Entry 9UD3 (electron microscopy, 3.80 A resolution); this record covers chains C and D of the 6 polymer chains in the assembly.

# Chain C
Name: Na(+)-translocating NADH-quinone reductase subunit C
Source organism: Vibrio cholerae O395
Notes: EC 7.2.1.1
Reference sequence: A5F5Y7 (NQRC_VIBC3); residues 1-257 here = UniProt positions 1-257
Amino-acid sequence (257 residues; each row starts with the number of its first residue):
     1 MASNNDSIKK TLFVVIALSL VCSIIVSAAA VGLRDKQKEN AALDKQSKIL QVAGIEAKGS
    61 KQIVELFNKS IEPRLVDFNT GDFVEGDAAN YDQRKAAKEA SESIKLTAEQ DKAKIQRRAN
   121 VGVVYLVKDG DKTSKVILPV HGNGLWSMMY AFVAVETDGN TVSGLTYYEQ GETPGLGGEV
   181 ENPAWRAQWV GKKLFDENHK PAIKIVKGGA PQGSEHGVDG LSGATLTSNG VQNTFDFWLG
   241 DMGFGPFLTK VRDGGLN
Disordered / not traced: 1-5, 257
Ion coordination: Ca2+ near Pro-139 (its only coordinating residue here)
Ligand contacts: FMN (flavin mononucleotide): Leu-145, Trp-146, Glu-172, Thr-173, Leu-176, Gly-177, Gly-223, Ala-224, Thr-225, Leu-226, Thr-227

# Chain D
Name: Na(+)-translocating NADH-quinone reductase subunit D
Source organism: Vibrio cholerae O395
Notes: EC 7.2.1.1
Reference sequence: A5F5Y6 (NQRD_VIBC3); residues 1-210 here = UniProt positions 1-210
Amino-acid sequence (210 residues; each row starts with the number of its first residue):
     1 MSSAKELKKS VLAPVLDNNP IALQVLGVCS ALAVTTKLET AFVMTLAVMF VTALSNFFVS
    61 LIRNHIPNSV RIIVQMAIIA SLVIVVDQIL KAYLYDISKQ LSVFVGLIIT NCIVMGRAEA
   121 FAMKSEPIPS FIDGIGNGLG YGFVLMTVGF FRELLGSGKL FGLEVLPLIS NGGWYQPNGL
   181 MLLAPSAFFL IGFMIWAIRT FKPEQVEAKE
Disordered / not traced: 1-6
Ion coordination: 2Fe-2S cluster Fe: Cys-29, Cys-112 (shared with 2 residues of chain E)
Ligand contacts: 2Fe-2S cluster (FES): Cys-29, Thr-110, Asn-111, Cys-112

# Chain C / chain D interface
Residue-residue contacts (18):
  Thr-11(C) / Pro-67(D)
  Leu-18(C) / Val-74(D)  hydrophobic
  Cys-22(C) / Ser-81(D)  hydrogen bond
  Val-26(C) / Ser-81(D)
  Val-26(C) / Ile-84(D)  hydrophobic
  Ala-29(C) / Val-85(D)  hydrophobic
  Leu-33(C) / Gln-88(D)
  Leu-33(C) / Ile-89(D)
  Leu-33(C) / Ala-92(D)  hydrophobic
  Lys-36(C) / Ala-92(D)
  Gln-37(C) / Gln-88(D)  hydrogen bond (side chain-backbone)
  Gln-37(C) / Lys-91(D)
  Gln-37(C) / Ala-92(D)
  Asn-40(C) / Tyr-95(D)
  Ala-41(C) / Tyr-95(D)  hydrophobic
  Asp-44(C) / Tyr-95(D)  hydrogen bond
  Asp-44(C) / Lys-99(D)  salt bridge
  Pro-174(C) / Leu-182(D)  hydrophobic
Other interface residues (no listed pair), chain C (14 interface residues in all): Val-14, Ala-30

# In short
14 residues of chain C and 12 residues of chain D are in contact; the contacts include 3 hydrogen bonds and 1
salt bridge. Polar pairs include Asp-44(C)/Lys-99(D), Cys-22(C)/Ser-81(D) and Gln-37(C)/Gln-88(D). Ligands of
chain C: flavin mononucleotide. Ligands of chain D: 2Fe-2S cluster.
Chain C is Na(+)-translocating NADH-quinone reductase subunit C and chain D is Na(+)-translocating
NADH-quinone reductase subunit D, both from Vibrio cholerae O395; the structure, Cryo-EM structure of
Na+-translocating NADH-ubiquinone oxidoreductase NqrB-T236Y mutant from Vibrio cholerae, was determined by
electron microscopy (same publication as 9U5G, 9UD4, 9UD5, 9UD6, 9UD8, 9UD9 and 4 further entries).
